2FSY - chains A and F of the 7 polymer chains in the assembly; structure by X-ray diffraction, 3.80 A resolution.

# Chain A (and F)
Name: major capsid protein
Source organism: Enterobacteria phage HK97
Notes: chain F of this document is another copy of the same molecule, construct and numbering; everything in this record applies to it too
UniProt: P49861 (COAT_BPHK7); residues 104-385 here = UniProt positions 104-385
Sequence (282 residues; row label = number of the first residue in the row):
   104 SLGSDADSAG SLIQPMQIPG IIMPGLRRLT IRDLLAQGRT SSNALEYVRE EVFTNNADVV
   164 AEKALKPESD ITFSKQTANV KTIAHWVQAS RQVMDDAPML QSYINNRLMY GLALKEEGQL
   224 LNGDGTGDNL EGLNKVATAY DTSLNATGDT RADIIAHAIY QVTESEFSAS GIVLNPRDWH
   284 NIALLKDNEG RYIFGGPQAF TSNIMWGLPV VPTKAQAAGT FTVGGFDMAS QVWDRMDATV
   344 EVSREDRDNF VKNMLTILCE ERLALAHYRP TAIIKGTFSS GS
Not modelled in the structure: 384-385 (chain F: 104-127, 384-385)
Swiss-Prot annotation at these positions:
  - cross-link: Lys169 (Isoaspartyl lysine isopeptide (Lys-Asn) (interchain with N-356)), Asn356 (Isoaspartyl lysine isopeptide (Asn-Lys) (interchain with K-169))
  - mutagenesis: Lys169 (K169Y: Loss of ability to form cross-links between subunits), Asn356 (N356D: Loss of cleavage and cross-linking), Cys362 (C362S: No loss in the ability to form cross-links)
Reported in the primary citation:
  - conformationally variable residues (order/disorder transition): Ser104 to Pro127

# Chain A / chain F interface
Pairs across the interface (63; chain A residue first):
  Glu153(A) - Tyr206(F)  hydrogen bond
  Glu153(A) - Arg210(F)  salt bridge
  Phe156(A) - Arg210(F)
  Asn158(A) - His188(F)
  Asn158(A) - Gly214(F)
  Ala160(A) - Ala187(F)
  Ala160(A) - His188(F)
  Ala160(A) - Lys218(F)
  Asp161(A) - Ile186(F)
  Asp161(A) - Ala187(F)  hydrogen bond (backbone-backbone)
  Asp161(A) - Lys218(F)  salt bridge
  Val162(A) - Thr185(F)
  Val162(A) - Gln222(F)
  Val162(A) - Asp231(F)
  Val163(A) - Thr185(F)  hydrogen bond (backbone-backbone)
  Ala164(A) - Asp231(F)
  Lys169(A) - Trp189(F)  hydrogen bond (backbone-side chain)
  Pro170(A) - Ala187(F)
  Pro170(A) - His188(F)
  Pro170(A) - Trp189(F)  hydrogen bond (backbone-backbone)
  Glu171(A) - Trp189(F)
  Glu171(A) - Gln191(F)
  Ser172(A) - His188(F)  hydrogen bond
  Ser172(A) - Trp189(F)  hydrogen bond (backbone-backbone)
  Ser172(A) - Val190(F)
  Ser246(A) - Arg280(F)  hydrogen bond
  Leu247(A) - Arg280(F)
  Gly251(A) - Lys289(F)
  Thr253(A) - Lys289(F)
  Thr253(A) - Tyr295(F)
  Asp256(A) - Lys289(F)  salt bridge
  Asp256(A) - Tyr295(F)  hydrogen bond
  Ala259(A) - His283(F)
  His260(A) - His283(F)  hydrogen bond
  His260(A) - Leu287(F)
  Tyr263(A) - Pro279(F)  hydrophobic
  Tyr263(A) - Arg280(F)
  Tyr263(A) - His283(F)
  Glu269(A) - Leu129(F)
  Glu269(A) - Arg131(F)
  Glu269(A) - Tyr213(F)
  Ser271(A) - Leu129(F)
  Asp290(A) - Glu292(F)
  Asp290(A) - Arg294(F)  salt bridge
  Asn291(A) - Glu292(F)  hydrogen bond (backbone-backbone)
  Asn291(A) - Gly293(F)
  Glu292(A) - Glu292(F)
  Arg294(A) - Glu292(F)  salt bridge
  Tyr295(A) - Arg294(F)  hydrogen bond (backbone-side chain)
  Ile296(A) - Pro300(F)
  Ile296(A) - Gln301(F)  hydrogen bond (backbone-side chain)
  Phe297(A) - Pro300(F)  hydrophobic
  Phe297(A) - Gln301(F)
  Ile307(A) - Gln301(F)
  Met308(A) - Pro300(F)
  Trp309(A) - Leu287(F)  hydrophobic
  Trp309(A) - Tyr295(F)  hydrophobic
  Trp309(A) - Pro300(F)  hydrogen bond (backbone-backbone)
  Trp309(A) - Ala302(F)
  Trp309(A) - Phe303(F)
  Gly310(A) - Gln301(F)
  Gly310(A) - Ala302(F)
  Gly310(A) - Phe303(F)
Other interface residues (no listed pair), chain A (40 interface residues in all): Leu168, Asp173, Ile174, Phe176, Asp244, Ala255, Glu267
Other interface residues (no listed pair), chain F (37 interface residues in all): Lys184, Ile207, Leu215, Asn232, Asn284, Gly298, Lys317, Leu361

# Summary
The interface between chain A and chain F involves 40 residues on one side and 37 on the other, with 14
hydrogen bonds and 5 salt bridges. Polar contacts include Glu153(A)-Arg210(F), Asp161(A)-Lys218(F) and
Asp256(A)-Lys289(F). UniProt lists 3 mutagenesis sites on chain A. From the paper: conformational variability
at Ser104(A).
Chain A and chain F are both major capsid protein (Enterobacteria phage HK97); the structure, Bacteriophage
HK97 Pepsin-treated Expansion Intermediate IV, was determined by X-ray diffraction together with 2FRP, 2FS3,
2FT1 and 2FTE from the same study.
